PDB entry 7XFN | electron microscopy, 2.80 A resolution | chains E and J of the 10 polymer chains in the assembly

# Chain E
Protein: Histone H3.2
Organism: Xenopus laevis
UniProtKB: P84233 (H32_XENLA); residues 0-135 here correspond to UniProt positions 1-136 (UniProt number = residue number + 1)
Sequence (136 residues; row label = number of the first residue in the row; numbering starts at 0):
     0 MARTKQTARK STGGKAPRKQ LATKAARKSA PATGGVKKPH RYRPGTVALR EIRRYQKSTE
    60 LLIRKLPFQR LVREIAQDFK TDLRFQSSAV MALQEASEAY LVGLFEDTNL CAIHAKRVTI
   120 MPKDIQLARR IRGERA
Unresolved in the structure: 0-38, 135
Swiss-Prot annotation at these positions:
  - modified residue: Arg2 (Asymmetric dimethylarginine), Thr3 (Phosphothreonine), Lys4 (Allysine), Gln5 (5-glutamyl dopamine), Thr6 (Phosphothreonine), Arg8 (Citrulline), Lys9 (N6,N6,N6-trimethyllysine), Ser10 (ADP-ribosylserine), Thr11 (Phosphothreonine), Lys14 (N6-(2-hydroxyisobutyryl)lysine), Arg17 (Asymmetric dimethylarginine), Lys18 (N6-(2-hydroxyisobutyryl)lysine), Lys23 (N6-(2-hydroxyisobutyryl)lysine), Arg26 (Citrulline), Lys27 (N6,N6,N6-trimethyllysine), Ser28 (ADP-ribosylserine), Lys36 (N6,N6,N6-trimethyllysine), Lys37 (N6-methyllysine), Tyr41 (Phosphotyrosine), Lys56 (N6,N6,N6-trimethyllysine) and 8 more in UniProt
  - lipidation: Cys110 (S-palmitoyl cysteine)

# Chain J
Molecule: 152-nt DNA strand
Organism: Xenopus laevis
Sequence (152 nucleotides; numbered -74 to 77; the number before each row is that of its first residue; numbers below 1 keep their minus sign (DC-74 is residue -74)):
   -74 CCTGGAGAAT CCCGGTGCCG AGGCCGCTCA ATTGGTCGTA GACAGCTCTA GCACCGCTTA
   -14 AACGCACGTA CGCGCTGTCC CCCGCGTTTT AACCGCCAAG GGGATTACTC CCTAGTCTCC
    46 AGGCACGTGC CAGATATATA CATCCTGTGC AT
Unresolved in the structure: -74 to -73, 71-77

# Interface between chain E and chain J
Residue-residue contacts (18; chain E residue first):
  Tyr41(E) - DC70(J)  phosphate contact
  Arg42(E) - DA-5(J)  salt bridge to the phosphate
  Arg42(E) - DC70(J)  hydrogen bond to the phosphate
  Thr45(E) - DC70(J)  phosphate contact
  Arg63(E) - DA-14(J)  phosphate contact
  Arg63(E) - DA-13(J)  salt bridge to the phosphate
  Arg72(E) - DC-23(J)  salt bridge to the phosphate
  Arg83(E) - DC-23(J)  phosphate contact
  Phe84(E) - DG-24(J)  phosphate contact
  Phe84(E) - DC-23(J)  hydrogen bond to the phosphate
  Gln85(E) - DG-24(J)  phosphate contact
  Ser86(E) - DG-24(J)  phosphate contact
  Arg116(E) - DG-3(J)  phosphate contact
  Arg116(E) - DC-2(J)  phosphate contact
  Val117(E) - DG-3(J)  phosphate contact
  Thr118(E) - DG-3(J)  hydrogen bond to the phosphate
  Met120(E) - DG-3(J)  phosphate contact
  Met120(E) - DC-2(J)  phosphate contact
Other interface residues (no listed pair), chain E (19 interface residues in all): Arg40, Pro43, Arg52, Gln68, Leu82, Lys115
Other interface residues (no listed pair), chain J (11 interface residues in all): DC-8, DC-4, DC69

# Summary
The interface between chain E and chain J involves 19 residues on one side and 11 on the other; the contacts
include 3 hydrogen bonds and 3 salt bridges. Polar pairs include Arg42(E)-DC70(J), Phe84(E)-DC-23(J) and
Thr118(E)-DG-3(J).
Chain E is Histone H3.2 and chain J is a 152-nt DNA strand, both from Xenopus laevis; the structure, Structure
of nucleosome-DI complex (-55I, Apo state), was determined by electron microscopy together with 7XFC, 7XFH,
7XFI, 7XFJ, 7XFL and 7XFM from the same study.
